PDB entry 7Q7N | X-ray diffraction, 2.87 A resolution | chains L and M of the 3 polymer chains in the assembly

== Chain L ==
Name: Reaction center protein L chain
From: Cereibacter sphaeroides
UniProtKB: P0C0Y8 (RCEL_RHOSH); residues 1-281 here correspond to UniProt positions 2-282 (UniProt number = residue number + 1)
Amino-acid sequence (281 residues; each row starts with the number of its first residue):
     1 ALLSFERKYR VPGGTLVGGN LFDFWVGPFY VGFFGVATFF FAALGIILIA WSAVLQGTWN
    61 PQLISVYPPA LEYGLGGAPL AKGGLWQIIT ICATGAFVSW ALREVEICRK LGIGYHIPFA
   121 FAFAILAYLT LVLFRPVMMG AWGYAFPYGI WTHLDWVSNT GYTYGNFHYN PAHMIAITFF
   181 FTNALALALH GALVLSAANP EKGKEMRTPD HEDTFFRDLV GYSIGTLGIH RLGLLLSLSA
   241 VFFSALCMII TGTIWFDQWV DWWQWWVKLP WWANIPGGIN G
Unresolved in the structure: 281
Differences from the reference sequence: engineered mutation Thr178 (Ser179 in P0C0Y8)
Bound ions: Fe ion: His190, His230 (shared with His219(M), Glu234(M), His266(M) of chain M)
Small-molecule neighbours:
  - bacteriochlorophyll a (BCL), molecule 1: Ile46, Ile49, Phe97, Tyr128, Leu131, Phe146, Ile150, Trp151, His153, Leu154, Trp156, Val157
  - bacteriochlorophyll a (BCL), molecule 2: Phe97, Phe121, Ala124, Ile125, Ala127, Tyr128, Leu131, Trp156, Val157, Ser158, Thr160, Gly161, Tyr162, Asn166, Phe167, His168, His173, Ala176, Ile177, Phe180, Phe181, Val241, Ser244, Ala245, Cys247, Met248
  - bacteriochlorophyll a (BCL), molecule 3: Val157, Tyr162, His168, Phe181
  - bacteriochlorophyll a (BCL), molecule 4: His168, Met174, Ile177, Thr178, Phe181, Thr182, Leu185
  - bacteriopheophytin a (BPH), molecule 1: Thr38, Phe41, Ala42, Gly45, Ile49, Ile89, Cys92, Ala93, Ala96, Phe97, Trp100, Glu104, Ile117, Ala120, Phe121, Phe123, Ala124, Tyr128, Phe146, Tyr148, Gly149, Ile150, His153, Phe180, Ser237, Leu238, Val241
  - bacteriopheophytin a (BPH), molecule 2: Phe181, Ala184, Leu185, Ala188, Leu189, Phe216, Leu219, Val220
  - ubiquinone-7 (UQ7): Val26, Phe29, Tyr30, Val31, Gly35, Val36, Thr38, Phe39, Trp100, Arg103

== Chain M ==
Name: Reaction center protein M chain
From: Cereibacter sphaeroides
UniProtKB: P0C0Y9 (RCEM_RHOSH); residues 1-302 here correspond to UniProt positions 2-303 (UniProt number = residue number + 1)
Amino-acid sequence (302 residues; row label = number of the first residue in the row):
     1 AEYQNIFTQV QVRGPADLGM TEDVNLANRS GVGPFSTLLG WFGNAQLGPI YLGSLGVLSL
    61 FSGLMWFFTI GIWFWYQAGW NPAVFLRDLF FFSLEPPAPE YGLSFAAPLK EGGLWLIASF
   121 FMFVAVWSWW GRTYLRAQAL GMGKHTAWAF LSAIWLWMVL GFIRPILMGS WSEAVPYGIF
   181 SHLDWTNNFS LVHGNLHYNP FHGLSIAFLY GSALLFAMHG ATILAVSRFG GERELEQIAD
   241 RGTAAERAAL FWRWTMGFNA TMEGIHRWAI WMAVLVTLTG GIGILLSGTV VDNWYVWGQN
   301 HG
Unresolved in the structure: 1, 302
Differences from the reference sequence: engineered mutation Thr8 (Ser9 in P0C0Y9), His197 (Phe198 in P0C0Y9)
Curated features (UniProtKB/Swiss-Prot):
  - binding site ((7R,8Z)-bacteriochlorophyll b): His182, His202
  - binding site (Fe cation): His219, Glu234, His266
  - binding site (a ubiquinone): Trp252
Bound ions: Fe ion: His219, Glu234, His266 (shared with His190(L), His230(L) of chain L)
Small-molecule neighbours:
  - bacteriochlorophyll a (BCL), molecule 1: Trp66, Met122, Val126, Phe150, Ala153, Ile154, Leu156, Trp157, Leu160, Trp185, Thr186, Asn187, Phe189, Ser190, Asn195, Leu196, His197, Phe201, His202, Ser205, Ile206, Leu209, Tyr210, Val276, Thr277, Gly280, Gly281, Ile284
  - bacteriochlorophyll a (BCL), molecule 2: Met122, Trp157, Leu160, Val175, Ile179, His182, Leu183, Trp185, Thr186
  - bacteriochlorophyll a (BCL), molecule 3: His197, Gly203, Ile206, Ala207, Tyr210, Gly211, Leu214
  - bacteriopheophytin a (BPH), molecule 1: Ser59, Leu60, Gly63, Ala125, Val126, Trp129, Thr133, Thr146, Ala149, Phe150, Ser152, Ala153, Ala273, Val274, Thr277
  - bacteriopheophytin a (BPH), molecule 2: Tyr210, Ala213, Leu214, Ala217, Met218, Trp252, Thr255, Met256
  - speroidenone (SPN): Trp66, Phe67, Phe68, Ile70, Gly71, Phe74, Trp75, Phe85, Trp115, Leu116, Ser119, Phe120, Met122, Phe123, Trp157, Met158, Gly161, Phe162, Trp171, Val175, Pro176, Tyr177, Gly178, Ile179, His182
  - ubiquinone-7 (UQ7): Leu214, Leu215, Met218, His219, Thr222, Ile223, Ala245, Ala248, Ala249, Trp252, Met256, Phe258, Asn259, Ala260, Thr261, Met262, Ile265, Trp268, Met272

== Interface between chain L and chain M ==
Contacting residue pairs (208; chain L residue first):
  Ala1(L) with Arg253(M), hydrogen bond (backbone-side chain)
  Leu3(L) with Leu250(M), hydrophobic; Arg253(M); Asn259(M)
  Phe5(L) with Arg241(M); Glu246(M)
  Glu6(L) with Leu250(M); Arg253(M), salt bridge; Trp254(M), hydrogen bond
  Lys8(L) with Glu246(M), salt bridge
  Tyr9(L) with Thr243(M), hydrogen bond; Glu246(M), hydrogen bond; Arg247(M); Leu250(M), hydrophobic; Trp254(M)
  Arg10(L) with Trp254(M)
  Trp25(L) with Trp254(M)
  Pro28(L) with Arg253(M); Trp254(M); Gly257(M)
  Phe29(L) with Trp254(M); Thr255(M); Met256(M); Gly257(M)
  Tyr30(L) with Trp254(M), hydrogen bond (backbone-backbone)
  Trp100(L) with Thr255(M)
  Arg103(L) with Trp254(M), hydrogen bond (side chain-backbone); Thr255(M), hydrogen bond (side chain-backbone)
  Glu104(L) with Phe251(M)
  Ile107(L) with Phe251(M), hydrophobic; Trp254(M), hydrophobic; Thr255(M)
  Cys108(L) with Phe251(M), hydrophobic
  Lys110(L) with Trp254(M)
  Leu111(L) with Arg247(M), hydrogen bond (backbone-side chain); Phe251(M); Trp254(M), hydrophobic
  Gly112(L) with Arg228(M), hydrogen bond (backbone-side chain); Phe229(M)
  Ile113(L) with Ala225(M); Val226(M), hydrophobic; Arg228(M); Phe229(M), hydrophobic; Arg247(M); Phe251(M), hydrophobic
  Gly114(L) with Ala225(M), hydrogen bond (backbone-backbone); Arg228(M)
  His116(L) with Gln4(M), hydrogen bond (side chain-backbone); Ala221(M); Leu224(M); Ala225(M)
  Ile117(L) with Ala221(M); Thr222(M); Phe251(M), hydrophobic; Trp252(M), hydrophobic
  Trp151(L) with His197(M); Tyr198(M), hydrophobic
  Leu154(L) with His197(M)
  Asp155(L) with Tyr198(M), hydrogen bond
  Tyr162(L) with Asn187(M), hydrogen bond; Leu191(M)
  Asn166(L) with Asp184(M); Asn187(M)
  His168(L) with Leu183(M), hydrogen bond (side chain-backbone); Thr186(M)
  Tyr169(L) with Phe180(M), hydrophobic; Asp184(M), hydrogen bond
  Phe180(L) with Leu209(M); Ala213(M), hydrophobic
  Asn183(L) with Ser212(M); Ala213(M), hydrogen bond (side chain-backbone); Phe216(M)
  Ala184(L) with Ser212(M); Ala273(M)
  Ala186(L) with Phe216(M)
  Leu187(L) with Ser212(M); Phe216(M); Ala269(M), hydrophobic
  Ala188(L) with Ala273(M), hydrophobic
  His190(L) with His219(M); Glu234(M), salt bridge; His266(M), hydrogen bond
  Gly191(L) with His266(M)
  Ala192(L) with His145(M); Thr146(M); Ile270(M), hydrophobic
  Val194(L) with Glu234(M); Leu235(M); His266(M)
  Leu195(L) with His145(M); Glu263(M); His266(M); Arg267(M); Ile270(M), hydrophobic
  Ser196(L) with Met142(M); Gly143(M), hydrogen bond (backbone-backbone); His145(M)
  Ala197(L) with Leu235(M), hydrophobic
  Ala198(L) with Leu235(M)
  Asn199(L) with Gly143(M); His145(M); Glu263(M), hydrogen bond; Arg267(M)
  Pro200(L) with Gly141(M); Gly143(M)
  Glu201(L) with Gln138(M); Gly141(M), hydrogen bond (backbone-backbone); Met142(M); Lys144(M), salt bridge
  Lys204(L) with Gly141(M)
  Met206(L) with Leu235(M); Ile238(M), hydrophobic
  Arg207(L) with Glu22(M), salt bridge; Leu140(M), hydrogen bond (side chain-backbone); Gly141(M); Leu235(M)
  Thr208(L) with Leu235(M)
  Pro209(L) with Leu235(M)
  Asp210(L) with Met20(M)
  His211(L) with Met20(M); Glu22(M), salt bridge; Leu140(M); Met142(M)
  Glu212(L) with Met142(M); Leu235(M)
  Thr214(L) with Gly19(M); Met20(M), hydrogen bond (side chain-backbone); Arg29(M); Leu140(M)
  Phe215(L) with Thr133(M); Arg136(M); Ala137(M); Leu140(M), hydrophobic; Met142(M), hydrophobic; Thr146(M)
  Arg217(L) with Asp17(M); Gln46(M); Gly48(M); Pro49(M); Ile50(M)
  Asp218(L) with Arg29(M), salt bridge; Ile50(M); Tyr51(M), hydrogen bond (backbone-backbone); Arg132(M), hydrogen bond (backbone-side chain)
  Leu219(L) with Trp129(M); Arg132(M), hydrogen bond (backbone-side chain); Thr133(M)
  Val220(L) with Ile50(M); Trp129(M), hydrophobic
  Gly221(L) with Leu47(M); Gly48(M), hydrogen bond (backbone-backbone); Pro49(M); Ile50(M)
  Tyr222(L) with Leu39(M), hydrophobic; Asn44(M), hydrogen bond (side chain-backbone); Gln46(M); Leu47(M), hydrophobic
  Ser223(L) with Asn44(M)
  Ile224(L) with Gly43(M); Asn44(M), hydrogen bond (backbone-backbone)
  Gly225(L) with Asn44(M)
  Thr226(L) with Glu232(M)
  Leu227(L) with Asn5(M); Leu224(M), hydrophobic
  Gly228(L) with Phe42(M)
  Ile229(L) with Phe216(M)
  His230(L) with His219(M), hydrogen bond; Gly220(M); Ile223(M); Glu234(M), salt bridge
  Arg231(L) with Asn5(M), hydrogen bond (side chain-backbone); Ile6(M), hydrogen bond (side chain-backbone); Phe7(M); Thr8(M), hydrogen bond; Trp41(M), hydrogen bond (side chain-backbone); Phe42(M), hydrogen bond (side chain-backbone); Leu224(M)
  Leu232(L) with Phe42(M)
  Gly233(L) with Phe216(M)
  Leu234(L) with Ala217(M); Ala221(M); Leu224(M), hydrophobic
  Leu235(L) with Phe42(M), hydrophobic
  Ser237(L) with Ala213(M); Ala217(M)
  Trp263(L) with Phe180(M), hydrophobic
  Trp266(L) with Leu86(M), hydrogen bond (side chain-backbone); Arg87(M), hydrogen bond (side chain-backbone)
  Val267(L) with Arg87(M); Phe91(M), hydrophobic
  Trp272(L) with Ala83(M); Leu86(M), hydrophobic; Arg87(M), hydrogen bond (backbone-side chain)
  Ile275(L) with Asn81(M); Ala83(M), hydrophobic; Val84(M), hydrophobic; Arg87(M), hydrogen bond (backbone-side chain)
  Pro276(L) with Val84(M)
  Gly277(L) with Arg87(M), hydrogen bond (backbone-side chain)
  Gly278(L) with Gln77(M); Val84(M); Asp88(M)
  Ile279(L) with Asp88(M), hydrogen bond (backbone-side chain); Phe91(M), hydrophobic; Phe92(M), hydrophobic
  Asn280(L) with Arg87(M); Asp88(M), hydrogen bond (backbone-side chain); Phe91(M)
Other interface residues (no listed pair), chain L (97 interface residues in all): Tyr115, Ala120, Val157, Ser158, Met174, Phe181, Leu189, Leu193, Asp213, Ala273
Other interface residues (no listed pair), chain M (101 interface residues in all): Glu2, Tyr3, Val24, Phe90, Ala149, Asn195, Tyr210, Leu215, Met218, Ala239, Ala249, Met272

== Summary ==
Chain L and chain M form an interface of 97 and 101 residues respectively; the contacts include 41 hydrogen
bonds and 8 salt bridges. Polar pairs include Glu6(L)-Arg253(M), Lys8(L)-Glu246(M) and His190(L)-Glu234(M).
Here chain L is Reaction center protein L chain and chain M is Reaction center protein M chain, both from
Cereibacter sphaeroides. Entry 7Q7N (Room temperature structure of the Rhodobacter Sphaeroides Photosynthetic
Reaction Center F(M197)H mutant at 120 MPa helium ...) was determined by X-ray diffraction.
